6W2D - chains h and m of the 21 polymer chains in the assembly; structure by electron microscopy, 4.00 A resolution.

[Chain h]
Name: Triplex capsid protein 1
Source organism: Epstein-Barr virus (strain B95-8)
UniProtKB: P03187 (TRX1_EBVB9); residues 1-364 here = UniProt positions 1-364
Sequence (364 residues; each row starts with the number of its first residue):
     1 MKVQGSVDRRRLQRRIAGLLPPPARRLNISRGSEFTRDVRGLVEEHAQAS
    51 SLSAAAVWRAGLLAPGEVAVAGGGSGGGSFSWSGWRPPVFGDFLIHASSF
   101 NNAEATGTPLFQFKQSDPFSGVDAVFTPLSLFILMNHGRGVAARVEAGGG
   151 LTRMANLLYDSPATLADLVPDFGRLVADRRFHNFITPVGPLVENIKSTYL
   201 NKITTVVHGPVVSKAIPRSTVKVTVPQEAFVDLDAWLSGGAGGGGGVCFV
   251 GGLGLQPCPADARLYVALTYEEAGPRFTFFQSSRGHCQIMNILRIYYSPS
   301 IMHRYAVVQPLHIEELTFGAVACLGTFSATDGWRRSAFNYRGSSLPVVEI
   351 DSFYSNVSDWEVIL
Not modelled in the structure: 137-148, 239-254

[Chain m]
Name: Triplex capsid protein 2
Source organism: Epstein-Barr virus (strain B95-8)
UniProtKB: P25214 (TRX2_EBVB9); numbering as in UniProt (aligned over 1-301)
Sequence (301 residues; each row starts with the number of its first residue):
     1 MDLKVVVSLSSRLYTDEIAKMQQRIGCILPLASTHGTQNVQGLGLGQVYS
    51 LETVPDYVSMYNYLSDCTLAVLDEVSVDSLILTKIVPGQTYAIKNKYQPF
   101 FQWHGTGSLSVMPPVFGREHATVKLESNDVDIVFPMVLPTPIAEEVLQKI
   151 LLFNVYSRVVMQAPGNADMLDVHMHLGSVSYLGHHYELALPEVPGPLGLA
   201 LLDNLSLYFCIMVTLLPRASMRLVRGLIRHEHHDLLNLFQEMVPDEIARI
   251 DLDDLSVADDLSRMRVMMTYLQSLASLFNLGPRLATAAYSQETLTATCWL
   301 R
Not modelled in the structure: 300-301

[Chain h / chain m interface]
Contacting residue pairs (30; chain h residue first):
  Pro23(h) - Met1(m)  hydrophobic
  Arg25(h) - Met1(m)
  Arg25(h) - Asp2(m)
  Ser83(h) - Met1(m)  hydrogen bond
  Arg180(h) - Arg265(m)
  Asn183(h) - Arg265(m)
  Leu255(h) - Gln47(m)  hydrogen bond (backbone-side chain)
  Pro257(h) - Ala32(m)  hydrophobic
  Pro257(h) - Cys67(m)  hydrophobic
  Cys258(h) - Ala32(m)
  Pro259(h) - Asp66(m)
  Ser283(h) - Asp66(m)
  Arg284(h) - Asp66(m)
  Gly285(h) - Asp66(m)
  Cys287(h) - Leu277(m)  hydrogen bond (side chain-backbone)
  Cys287(h) - Leu280(m)  hydrophobic
  Gln288(h) - Asn62(m)  hydrogen bond
  Gln288(h) - Ser65(m)
  Asn291(h) - Asn204(m)
  Arg294(h) - Asn204(m)
  Arg294(h) - Tyr208(m)  hydrogen bond
  Glu314(h) - Ser262(m)
  Leu316(h) - Ile211(m)  hydrophobic
  Leu316(h) - Tyr270(m)
  Thr317(h) - Tyr270(m)
  Val362(h) - Tyr208(m)  hydrogen bond (backbone-side chain)
  Val362(h) - Thr269(m)
  Val362(h) - Ser273(m)
  Leu364(h) - Ile211(m)  hydrophobic
  Leu364(h) - Tyr270(m)
Also at the interface, not in a pair above, chain h (24 interface residues in all): Arg26, Asp261, Met290
Also at the interface, not in a pair above, chain m (26 interface residues in all): Tyr63, Pro87, Gln89, Leu207, Thr214, Leu215, Val266, Ser276

[Overview]
The interface between chain h and chain m involves 24 residues on one side and 26 on the other, with 6
hydrogen bonds. Among the polar pairs are Ser83(h)-Met1(m), Leu255(h)-Gln47(m) and Cys287(h)-Leu277(m).
Chain h is Triplex capsid protein 1 and chain m is Triplex capsid protein 2, both from Epstein-Barr virus
(strain B95-8); the structure, Structures of Capsid and Capsid-Associated Tegument Complex inside the
Epstein-Barr Virus, was determined by electron microscopy together with 6W19 and 6W2E from the same study.
